Entry 6R9B (electron microscopy, 3.80 A resolution); this record covers chains C and F of the 7 polymer chains in the assembly.

== Chain C ==
Name: DNA-directed RNA polymerase subunit beta
Source organism: Escherichia coli (strain K12)
Notes: EC 2.7.7.6
UniProtKB: P0A8V2 (RPOB_ECOLI); residue numbers follow UniProt; this construct covers 1-1342
Amino-acid sequence (1342 residues; row label = number of the first residue in the row):
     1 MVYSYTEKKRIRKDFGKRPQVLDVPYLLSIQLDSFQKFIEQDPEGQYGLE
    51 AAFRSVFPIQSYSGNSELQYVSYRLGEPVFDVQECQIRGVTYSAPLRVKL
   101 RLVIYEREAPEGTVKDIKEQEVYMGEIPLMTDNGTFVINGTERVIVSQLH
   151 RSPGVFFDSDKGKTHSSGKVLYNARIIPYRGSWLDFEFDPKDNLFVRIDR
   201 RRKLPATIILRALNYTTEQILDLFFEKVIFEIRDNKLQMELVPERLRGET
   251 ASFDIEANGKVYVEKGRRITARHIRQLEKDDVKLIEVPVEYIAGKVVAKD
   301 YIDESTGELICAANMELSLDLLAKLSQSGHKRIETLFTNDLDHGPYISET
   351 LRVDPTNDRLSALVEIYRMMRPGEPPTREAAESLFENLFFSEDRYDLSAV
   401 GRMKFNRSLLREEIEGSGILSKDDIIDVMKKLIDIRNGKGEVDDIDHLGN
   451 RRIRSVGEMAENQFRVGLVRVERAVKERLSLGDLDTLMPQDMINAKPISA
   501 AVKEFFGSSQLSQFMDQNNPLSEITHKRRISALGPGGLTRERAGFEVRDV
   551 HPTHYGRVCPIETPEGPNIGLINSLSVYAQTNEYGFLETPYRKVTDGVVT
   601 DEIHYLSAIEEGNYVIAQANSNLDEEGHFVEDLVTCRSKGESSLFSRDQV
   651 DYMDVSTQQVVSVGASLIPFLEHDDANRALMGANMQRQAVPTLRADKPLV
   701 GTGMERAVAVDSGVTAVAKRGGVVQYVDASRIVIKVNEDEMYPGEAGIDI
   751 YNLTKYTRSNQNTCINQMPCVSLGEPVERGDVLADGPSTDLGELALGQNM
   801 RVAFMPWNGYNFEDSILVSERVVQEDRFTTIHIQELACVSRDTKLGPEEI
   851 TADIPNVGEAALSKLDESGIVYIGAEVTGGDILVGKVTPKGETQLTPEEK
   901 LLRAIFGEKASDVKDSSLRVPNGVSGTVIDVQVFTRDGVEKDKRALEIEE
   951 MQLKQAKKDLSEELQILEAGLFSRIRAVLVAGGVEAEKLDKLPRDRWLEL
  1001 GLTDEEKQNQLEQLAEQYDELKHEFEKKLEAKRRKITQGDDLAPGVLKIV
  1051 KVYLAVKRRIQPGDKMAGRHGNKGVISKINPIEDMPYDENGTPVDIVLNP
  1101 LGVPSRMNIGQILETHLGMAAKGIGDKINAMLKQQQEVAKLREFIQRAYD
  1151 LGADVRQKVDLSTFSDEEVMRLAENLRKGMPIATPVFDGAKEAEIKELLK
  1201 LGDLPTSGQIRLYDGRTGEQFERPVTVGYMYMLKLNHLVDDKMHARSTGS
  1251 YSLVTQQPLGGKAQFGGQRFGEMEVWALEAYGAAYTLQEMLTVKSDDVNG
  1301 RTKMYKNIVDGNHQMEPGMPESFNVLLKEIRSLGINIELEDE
Not modelled in the structure: 1342

== Chain F ==
Name: Overcome classical restriction gp0.3
Source organism: Enterobacteria phage T7
UniProtKB: P03775 (OCR_BPT7); residues 0-116 here correspond to UniProt positions 1-117 (UniProt number = residue number + 1)
Amino-acid sequence (117 residues; numbered 0 to 116; the number before each row is that of its first residue; numbering starts at 0):
     0 MAMSNMTYNNVFDHAYEMLKENIRYDDIRDTDDLHDAIHMAADNAVPHYY
    50 ADIFSVMASEGIDLEFEDSGLMPDTKDVIRILQARIYEQLTIDLWEDAED
   100 LLNEYLEEVEEYEEDEE
Not modelled in the structure: 0-4, 109-116

== Chain C / chain F interface ==
Residue-residue contacts - 18 pairs, chain C then chain F:
  K163(C) - E16(F)
  K163(C) - E20(F)  salt bridge
  T164(C) - H13(F)  hydrogen bond
  T164(C) - E16(F)  hydrogen bond
  W183(C) - Y24(F)
  K191(C) - Y48(F)
  F195(C) - H47(F)
  R200(C) - N43(F)  hydrogen bond (backbone-side chain)
  R201(C) - D42(F)
  R201(C) - N43(F)
  R202(C) - D42(F)  hydrogen bond (backbone-side chain)
  R202(C) - Q82(F)  hydrogen bond
  K203(C) - V45(F)
  K203(C) - H47(F)
  R368(C) - R79(F)
  R540(C) - R23(F)
  R540(C) - V108(F)
  E541(C) - D26(F)
Interface residues without a listed pair, chain C (16 interface residues in all): R197, V353, P372, T539
Interface residues without a listed pair, chain F (17 interface residues in all): M17, M39, Y49

== Overview ==
16 residues of chain C face 17 of chain F across their interface; the contacts include 5 hydrogen bonds and 1
salt bridge. Polar contacts include K163(C)-E20(F), T164(C)-H13(F) and T164(C)-E16(F).
Chain C is DNA-directed RNA polymerase subunit beta (Escherichia coli (strain K12)) and chain F is Overcome
classical restriction gp0.3 (Enterobacteria phage T7); the structure, Cryo-EM structure of bacterial RNAP with
a DNA mimic protein Ocr from T7 phage, was determined by electron microscopy (same publication as 6R9G).
